6OT1 - chains m and n of the 24 polymer chains in the assembly; structure by electron microscopy, 3.50 A resolution.

[Chain m]
Molecule: PGT122 heavy
Source organism: Homo sapiens
Sequence (235 residues; numbered 1 to 214 plus 21 insertion-coded residues; the number before each row is that of its first residue; a row labelled like 82A-82C holds insertion residues (82A, then the next letters in order)):
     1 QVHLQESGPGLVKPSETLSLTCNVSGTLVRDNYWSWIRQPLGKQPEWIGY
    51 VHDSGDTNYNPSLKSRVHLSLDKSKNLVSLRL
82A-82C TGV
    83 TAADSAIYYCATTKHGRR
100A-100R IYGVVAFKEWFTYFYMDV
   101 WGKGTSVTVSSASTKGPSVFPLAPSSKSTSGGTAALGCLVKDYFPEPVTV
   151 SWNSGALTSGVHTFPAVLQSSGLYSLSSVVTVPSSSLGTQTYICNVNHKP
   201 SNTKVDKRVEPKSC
Not modelled in the structure: 112-214
Disulfide bonds: Cys22-Cys92

[Chain n]
Molecule: PGT122 light
Source organism: Homo sapiens
Sequence (213 residues; numbered 6 to 213 plus 6 insertion-coded residues; 1 number in that range is skipped by the numbering (no residue carries it; nothing is unmodelled there); the number before each row is that of its first residue; a row labelled like 67A-67C holds insertion residues (67A, then the next letters in order)):
     6 APTF
    11 VSVAPGQTARITCGEESLGSRSVIWYQQRPGQAPSLIIYNNNDRPSGIPD
    61 RFSGSPG
67A-67C STF
    68 GTTATLTITSVEAGDEADYYCHIWDSRR
95A-95C PTN
    96 WVFGEGTTLIVLSQPKAAPSVTLFPPSSEELQANKATLVCLISDFYPGAV
   146 TVAWKADSSPVKAGVETTTPSKQSNNKYAASSYLSLTPEQWKSHKSYSCQ
   196 VTHEGSTVEKTVAPTECS
Not modelled in the structure: 6-7, 108-213
Disulfide bonds: Cys23-Cys88

[Chain m / chain n interface]
Residue-residue contacts (43):
  Gln39(m) - Gln38(n)  hydrogen bond
  Lys43(m) - Tyr87(n)
  Gln44(m) - Tyr87(n)
  Gln44(m) - Phe98(n)
  Gln44(m) - Gly99(n)
  Pro45(m) - Tyr87(n)
  Pro45(m) - Val97(n)
  Pro45(m) - Phe98(n)  hydrogen bond (backbone-backbone)
  Glu46(m) - Trp96(n)
  Trp47(m) - Trp91(n)  hydrophobic
  Trp47(m) - Trp96(n)  hydrogen bond (backbone-backbone)
  Gly49(m) - Trp96(n)
  Tyr50(m) - Trp96(n)  hydrophobic
  Asn58(m) - Trp96(n)
  Tyr59(m) - Trp96(n)
  Asn60(m) - Trp96(n)
  Pro61(m) - Trp96(n)
  Tyr91(m) - Gln42(n)  hydrogen bond (side chain-backbone)
  Tyr91(m) - Ala43(n)
  Tyr91(m) - Pro44(n)
  Arg100(m) - Arg31(n)  hydrogen bond (side chain-backbone)
  Arg100(m) - Ser32(n)  hydrogen bond
  Arg100(m) - Gly67(n)
  Tyr100B(m) - Ser30(n)
  Tyr100B(m) - Ser93(n)
  Phe100K(m) - Ser32(n)
  Phe100K(m) - Trp91(n)
  Phe100K(m) - Ser93(n)
  Tyr100M(m) - Tyr49(n)
  Tyr100M(m) - Asn50(n)
  Tyr100M(m) - Trp91(n)  hydrophobic
  Phe100N(m) - Ile34(n)
  Phe100N(m) - Trp91(n)
  Tyr100O(m) - Ile34(n)  hydrophobic
  Tyr100O(m) - Tyr36(n)
  Tyr100O(m) - Leu46(n)  hydrophobic
  Tyr100O(m) - Tyr49(n)
  Met100P(m) - Tyr36(n)  hydrogen bond (backbone-side chain)
  Met100P(m) - Leu46(n)
  Asp100Q(m) - Leu46(n)
  Trp101(m) - Tyr36(n)  hydrophobic
  Trp101(m) - Pro44(n)
  Gly102(m) - Ala43(n)
Other interface residues (no listed pair), chain m (25 interface residues in all): Ile48, Thr100L
Other interface residues (no listed pair), chain n (22 interface residues in all): Asn51, His89

[Overview]
25 residues of chain m and 22 residues of chain n are in contact, with 7 hydrogen bonds. Among the polar pairs
are Gln39(m)-Gln38(n), Tyr91(m)-Gln42(n) and Arg100(m)-Arg31(n).
Here chain m is PGT122 heavy and chain n is PGT122 light, both from Homo sapiens. Entry 6OT1 (Cryo-EM
structure of vaccine-elicited antibody 0PV-b.01 in complex with HIV-1 Env BG505 DS-SOSIP and antibodies VRC03
...) was determined by electron microscopy, deposited together with 6MPH, 6MQC, 6MQE, 6MQM, 6MQR, 6N16 and 4
further entries.
